PDB entry 5CPK | X-ray diffraction, 2.63 A resolution | chains G and I of the 10 polymer chains in the assembly

# Chain G
Protein: Histone H2A type 1-B/E
From: Homo sapiens
UniProtKB: P04908 (H2A1B_HUMAN); residues 0-129 here correspond to UniProt positions 1-130 (UniProt number = residue number + 1)
Amino-acid sequence (133 residues; numbered -3 to 129; the number before each row is that of its first residue; numbers below 1 keep their minus sign (Gly-3 is residue -3)):
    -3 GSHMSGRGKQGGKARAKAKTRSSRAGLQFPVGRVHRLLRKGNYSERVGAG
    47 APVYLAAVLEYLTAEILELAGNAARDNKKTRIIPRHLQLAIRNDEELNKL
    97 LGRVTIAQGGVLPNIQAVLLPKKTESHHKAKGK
Disordered / not traced: -3 to 14, 119-129
Differences from the reference sequence: expression tag (-3 to -1)

# Chain I
Molecule: 145-nt DNA strand
Sequence (145 nucleotides; row label = number of the first residue in the row):
     1 ATCATGGAATCATTGAATGGAAATGAATGGAATCATTGGTTGGACTCAAA
    51 TGGAATTTTCGAACAGGCTCAAATGGAATCTTCGAATGGATTCGAATGTA
   101 ATCATTTTCGAATGGATTCGAATGGAATCTTCGAATGGAAATGAT
Modified residues: 5CM (5-methyl-2'-deoxy-cytidine-5'-monophosphate) at position 60, 5CM (5-methyl-2'-deoxy-cytidine-5'-monophosphate) at position 83, 5CM (5-methyl-2'-deoxy-cytidine-5'-monophosphate) at position 93, 5CM (5-methyl-2'-deoxy-cytidine-5'-monophosphate) at position 109, 5CM (5-methyl-2'-deoxy-cytidine-5'-monophosphate) at position 119, 5CM (5-methyl-2'-deoxy-cytidine-5'-monophosphate) at position 132

# How chain G and chain I interact
Residue-residue contacts (14):
  Arg29(G) with DA121(I), hydrogen bond to the phosphate; DA122(I), salt bridge to the phosphate
  Arg42(G) with DA111(I), hydrogen bond to the sugar; DA112(I), phosphate contact
  Val43(G) with DA111(I), sugar contact; DA112(I), hydrogen bond to the phosphate
  Gly44(G) with DA111(I), phosphate contact
  Ala45(G) with DA111(I), hydrogen bond to the phosphate
  Lys75(G) with DT131(I), phosphate contact; 5CM_132(I), salt bridge to the phosphate
  Thr76(G) with DT130(I), phosphate contact; DT131(I), hydrogen bond to the phosphate
  Arg77(G) with DT130(I), sugar contact; DT131(I), hydrogen bond to the phosphate
Other interface residues (no listed pair), chain G (11 interface residues in all): His31, Arg35, Glu41
Other interface residues (no listed pair), chain I (8 interface residues in all): DG110

# Summary
Chain G and chain I form an interface of 11 and 8 residues respectively, with 6 hydrogen bonds and 2 salt
bridges. Polar contacts include Arg42(G)-DA111(I), Arg29(G)-DA121(I) and Val43(G)-DA112(I).
Here chain G is Histone H2A type 1-B/E (Homo sapiens) and chain I is a 145-nt DNA strand. Entry 5CPK
(Nucleosome containing methylated Sat2L DNA) was determined by X-ray diffraction (same publication as 5CPI and
5CPJ).
